Entry 6F5E (X-ray diffraction, 2.70 A resolution); this record covers chains A and B of the 3 polymer chains in the assembly.

[Chain A]
Molecule: Dd_d12_10_47
From: synthetic construct
Chain sequence (325 residues; row label = number of the first residue in the row):
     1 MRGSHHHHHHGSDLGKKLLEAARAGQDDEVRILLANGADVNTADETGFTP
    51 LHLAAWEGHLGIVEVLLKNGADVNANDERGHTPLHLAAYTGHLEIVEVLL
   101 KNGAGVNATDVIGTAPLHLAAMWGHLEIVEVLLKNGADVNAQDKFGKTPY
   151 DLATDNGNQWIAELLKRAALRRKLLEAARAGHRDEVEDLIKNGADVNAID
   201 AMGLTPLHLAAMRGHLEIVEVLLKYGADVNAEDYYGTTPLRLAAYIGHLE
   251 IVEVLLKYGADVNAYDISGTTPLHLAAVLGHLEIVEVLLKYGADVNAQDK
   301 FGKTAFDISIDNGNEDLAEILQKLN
Unresolved in the structure: 1-10

[Chain B]
Molecule: Mitogen-activated protein kinase 8
From: Homo sapiens
Notes: EC 2.7.11.24
Reference sequence: P45983 (MK08_HUMAN), isoform P45983-2; residues 2-363 here = UniProt positions 2-363
Chain sequence (373 residues; each row starts with the number of its first residue; numbers below 1 keep their minus sign (Met-9 is residue -9)):
    -9 MRGSHHHHHHGSRSKRDNNFYSVEIGDSTFTVLKRYQNLKPIGSGAQGIV
    41 CAAYDAILERNVAIKKLSRPFQNQTHAKRAYRELVLMKCVNHKNIIGLLN
    91 VFTPQKSLEEFQDVYIVMELMDANLCQVIQMELDHERMSYLLYQMLCGIK
   141 HLHSAGIIHRDLKPSNIVVKSDCTLKILDFGLARTAGTSFMMTPYVVTRY
   191 YRAPEVILGMGYKENVDLWSVGCIMGEMVCHKILFPGRDYIDQWNKVIEQ
   241 LGTPCPEFMKKLQPTVRTYVENRPKYAGYSFEKLFPDVLFPADSEHNKLK
   291 ASQARDLLSKMLVIDASKRISVDEALQHPYINVWYDPSEAEAPPPKIPDK
   341 QLDEREHTIEEWKELIYKEVMDL
Unresolved in the structure: -9 to 6, 33-38, 182-185, 363
Differences from the reference sequence: initiating methionine (-9); expression tag (-8 to 1)
Swiss-Prot annotation at these positions:
  - motif: Thr183 to Tyr185 (TXY)
  - active site: Asp151 (Proton acceptor)
  - binding site (ATP): Ile32 to Val40, Lys55
  - modified residue: Cys116 (S-nitrosocysteine), Thr183 (Phosphothreonine), Tyr185 (Phosphotyrosine)
  - natural variant: Gly171 (G171S: In a renal clear cell carcinoma sample), Gly177 (G177R: In a glioblastoma multiforme sample)
  - mutagenesis: Lys55 (K55D: Abolished protein kinase activity), Thr183 (T183A: Phosphorylation blocked), Tyr185 (Y185F: Phosphorylation blocked)

[Chain A / chain B interface]
Contacting residue pairs - 45 pairs, chain A then chain B:
  Leu204(A) - Asn262(B)
  Met212(A) - Tyr259(B)  hydrophobic
  Met212(A) - Asn262(B)
  Asp233(A) - Thr258(B)  hydrogen bond
  Tyr235(A) - Pro254(B)
  Tyr235(A) - Arg257(B)
  Tyr235(A) - Thr258(B)
  Tyr235(A) - Glu261(B)  hydrogen bond
  Thr237(A) - Pro254(B)  hydrogen bond (side chain-backbone)
  Thr237(A) - Thr255(B)
  Thr237(A) - Thr258(B)  hydrogen bond
  Arg241(A) - Thr255(B)
  Leu242(A) - Thr255(B)
  Leu242(A) - Thr258(B)
  Tyr245(A) - Ile197(B)  hydrogen bond (side chain-backbone)
  Tyr245(A) - Leu198(B)
  Tyr245(A) - Ile231(B)  hydrophobic
  Tyr245(A) - Thr255(B)
  Ile246(A) - Ile231(B)
  Ile246(A) - Tyr259(B)  hydrophobic
  Asp266(A) - Pro254(B)
  Asp266(A) - Thr255(B)
  Ser268(A) - Pro254(B)
  Thr270(A) - Gln253(B)
  Leu275(A) - Gln253(B)
  Leu275(A) - Thr255(B)
  Val278(A) - Val196(B)
  Val278(A) - Ile197(B)
  Leu279(A) - Ile197(B)
  Leu279(A) - Tyr230(B)  hydrophobic
  Leu279(A) - Ile231(B)  hydrophobic
  Ile310(A) - Arg150(B)
  Ile310(A) - Glu344(B)
  Asp311(A) - Arg150(B)  hydrogen bond (backbone-side chain)
  Asp311(A) - Tyr202(B)
  Asn312(A) - Arg150(B)
  Asn312(A) - Val196(B)
  Gly313(A) - Arg150(B)
  Glu315(A) - Thr65(B)
  Glu315(A) - Arg69(B)  salt bridge
  Glu315(A) - Ala173(B)  hydrogen bond (side chain-backbone)
  Glu319(A) - Asn63(B)  hydrogen bond
  Glu319(A) - Thr65(B)  hydrogen bond
  Gln322(A) - Gln64(B)
  Gln322(A) - Glu346(B)
Also at the interface, not in a pair above, chain A (23 interface residues in all): Leu209
Also at the interface, not in a pair above, chain B (27 interface residues in all): Leu172, Arg192, Gly199, Val256, Arg263

[Summary]
Chain A and chain B form an interface of 23 and 27 residues respectively, with 9 hydrogen bonds and 1 salt
bridge. Polar contacts include Glu315(A)-Arg69(B), Asp233(A)-Thr258(B) and Tyr235(A)-Glu261(B).
Here chain A is Dd_d12_10_47 (synthetic construct) and chain B is Mitogen-activated protein kinase 8 (Homo
sapiens). Entry 6F5E (Crystal structure of DARPin-DARPin rigid fusion, variant DD_D12_10_47 in complex JNK1a1
and JIP1 peptide) was determined by X-ray diffraction.
